PDB entry 6V8I | electron microscopy, 3.70 A resolution | chains FH and FI of the 72 polymer chains in the assembly

[Chain FH (and FI)]
Protein: Receptor Binding Protein, gp61
Organism: Staphylococcus virus 80alpha
Notes: chain FI of this document is another copy of the same molecule, construct and numbering; everything in this record applies to it too
UniProt: A4ZFC7 (A4ZFC7_9CAUD); numbering as in UniProt (aligned over 1-636)
Amino-acid sequence (636 residues; each row starts with the number of its first residue):
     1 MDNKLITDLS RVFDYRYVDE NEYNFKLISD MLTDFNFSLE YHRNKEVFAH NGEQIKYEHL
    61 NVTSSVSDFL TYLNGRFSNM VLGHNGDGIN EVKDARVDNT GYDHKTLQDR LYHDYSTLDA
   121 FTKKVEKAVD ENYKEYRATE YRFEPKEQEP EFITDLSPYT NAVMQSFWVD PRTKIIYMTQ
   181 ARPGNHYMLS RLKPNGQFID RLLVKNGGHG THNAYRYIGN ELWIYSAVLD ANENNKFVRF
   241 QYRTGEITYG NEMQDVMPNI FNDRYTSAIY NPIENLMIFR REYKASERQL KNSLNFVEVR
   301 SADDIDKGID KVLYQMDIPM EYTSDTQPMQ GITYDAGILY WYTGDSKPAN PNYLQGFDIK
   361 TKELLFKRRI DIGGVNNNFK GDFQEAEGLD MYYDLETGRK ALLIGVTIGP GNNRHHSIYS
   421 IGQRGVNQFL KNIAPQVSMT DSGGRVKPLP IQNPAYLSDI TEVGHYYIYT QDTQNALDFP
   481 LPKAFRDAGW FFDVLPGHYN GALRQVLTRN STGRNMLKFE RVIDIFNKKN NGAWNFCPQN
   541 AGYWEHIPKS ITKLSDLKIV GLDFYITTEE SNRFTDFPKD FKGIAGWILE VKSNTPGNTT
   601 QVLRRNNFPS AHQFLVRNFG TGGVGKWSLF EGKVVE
Disordered / not traced: 1-2
Metal / ion sites: Fe ion: His42, His50 (shared with 2 residues of chain FG; His42(FI), His50(FI) of chain FI)

[How chain FH and chain FI interact]
Contacting residue pairs - 240 pairs, chain FH then chain FI:
  Lys4(FH) with Ser29(FI); Thr33(FI)
  Leu5(FH) with Ser29(FI)
  Thr7(FH) with Glu22(FI); Phe25(FI); Lys26(FI); Lys367(FI), hydrogen bond
  Asp8(FH) with Glu22(FI); Tyr322(FI); Tyr353(FI), hydrogen bond; Gln355(FI); Lys367(FI), salt bridge
  Leu9(FH) with Val18(FI), hydrophobic; Glu22(FI); Phe25(FI), hydrophobic
  Arg11(FH) with Val18(FI); Asp19(FI), salt bridge; Glu22(FI), salt bridge; Ala349(FI), hydrogen bond (side chain-backbone); Asn350(FI); Pro351(FI)
  Phe13(FH) with Phe13(FI), hydrophobic
  Tyr17(FH) with Tyr17(FI); Asn21(FI)
  Asn21(FH) with Phe25(FI)
  Asn24(FH) with Phe25(FI)
  Phe25(FH) with Phe25(FI), hydrophobic
  Ile28(FH) with Ile28(FI), hydrophobic
  Met31(FH) with Leu32(FI), hydrophobic
  Phe35(FH) with Leu32(FI); Asn36(FI)
  Ser38(FH) with Arg43(FI), hydrogen bond
  His42(FH) with His42(FI), hydrogen bond; Arg43(FI)
  Glu46(FH) with Arg43(FI), salt bridge
  Ala49(FH) with Arg43(FI)
  His50(FH) with His42(FI), hydrogen bond; Arg43(FI); Ala49(FI); His50(FI), hydrogen bond
  Gln54(FH) with His42(FI); Arg43(FI), hydrogen bond (side chain-backbone); Asn44(FI); Lys45(FI); Glu46(FI), hydrogen bond (side chain-backbone); Phe48(FI), hydrogen bond (backbone-backbone); Ala49(FI)
  Ile55(FH) with Asn51(FI); Ile55(FI), hydrophobic
  Lys56(FH) with Phe48(FI); His50(FI); Asn51(FI); Gly52(FI), hydrogen bond (backbone-backbone)
  Tyr57(FH) with Ser67(FI); Thr71(FI), hydrogen bond
  His59(FH) with Thr71(FI); His113(FI)
  Leu60(FH) with Tyr102(FI), hydrophobic; His113(FI)
  Asn61(FH) with Thr117(FI)
  Val62(FH) with His113(FI); Ser116(FI)
  Ser64(FH) with Tyr112(FI), hydrogen bond
  Ser65(FH) with Phe48(FI)
  Phe69(FH) with Leu70(FI), hydrophobic; Tyr112(FI)
  Leu70(FH) with Leu70(FI), hydrophobic
  Tyr72(FH) with Gln108(FI), hydrogen bond; Tyr112(FI)
  Arg76(FH) with Asn74(FI), hydrogen bond; Phe77(FI); Ser78(FI); Gln108(FI); Asp109(FI), salt bridge
  Met80(FH) with Phe77(FI), hydrophobic
  Ile89(FH) with Ile89(FI), hydrophobic
  Arg96(FH) with Glu91(FI), salt bridge
  Thr106(FH) with Glu91(FI)
  Leu107(FH) with Glu91(FI), hydrogen bond (backbone-side chain)
  Gln108(FH) with Asp94(FI), hydrogen bond; Ala95(FI)
  Leu111(FH) with Arg110(FI); Leu111(FI), hydrophobic
  Tyr112(FH) with Asn99(FI)
  Tyr115(FH) with Asn99(FI); Arg110(FI); Leu111(FI); Asp114(FI); Leu118(FI), hydrophobic
  Asp119(FH) with Phe121(FI)
  Thr122(FH) with Phe121(FI); Thr122(FI); Val125(FI)
  Lys123(FH) with Phe121(FI)
  Val129(FH) with Val129(FI), hydrophobic
  Tyr133(FH) with Asn132(FI); Glu135(FI), hydrogen bond
  Tyr136(FH) with Tyr136(FI); Thr139(FI), hydrogen bond
  Glu140(FH) with Arg424(FI), salt bridge
  Tyr141(FH) with Thr139(FI)
  Thr173(FH) with Asn376(FI), hydrogen bond
  Ile175(FH) with Val375(FI), hydrophobic; Asn376(FI)
  Lys193(FH) with Val375(FI)
  Glu396(FH) with Arg142(FI); Glu149(FI)
  Arg399(FH) with Arg424(FI)
  Arg424(FH) with Thr139(FI); Glu140(FI), salt bridge; Arg424(FI)
  Gly425(FH) with Arg424(FI)
  Gln428(FH) with Glu151(FI), hydrogen bond; Asn427(FI), hydrogen bond; Gln428(FI)
  Phe429(FH) with Glu149(FI); Pro150(FI); Glu151(FI)
  Asn432(FH) with Glu151(FI); Phe152(FI), hydrogen bond (backbone-backbone); Lys431(FI)
  Ile433(FH) with Tyr419(FI), hydrogen bond (backbone-side chain)
  Pro435(FH) with Phe152(FI), hydrophobic
  Gln436(FH) with Gln436(FI), hydrogen bond
  Ser438(FH) with Gln436(FI), hydrogen bond
  Thr440(FH) with Val437(FI)
  Asp441(FH) with Asp155(FI); Leu156(FI); Ser157(FI), hydrogen bond; His415(FI); Gln436(FI), hydrogen bond (backbone-side chain)
  Ser442(FH) with Thr154(FI); Asp155(FI); Asn195(FI); Gln436(FI); Val437(FI), hydrogen bond (backbone-backbone)
  Gly443(FH) with Ser157(FI), hydrogen bond (backbone-side chain); Asn195(FI); Gly196(FI); Gln197(FI); Val437(FI)
  Gly444(FH) with Ser157(FI), hydrogen bond (backbone-side chain); Tyr159(FI), hydrogen bond (backbone-side chain); Val437(FI); Val463(FI); Pro496(FI)
  Arg445(FH) with Ser157(FI), hydrogen bond (backbone-side chain); Pro158(FI); Arg414(FI), hydrogen bond (side chain-backbone); His415(FI); His416(FI); Pro496(FI); Tyr499(FI)
  Val446(FH) with Pro496(FI); Gly497(FI); Tyr499(FI)
  Lys447(FH) with Tyr499(FI), hydrogen bond (backbone-side chain)
  Pro448(FH) with Tyr499(FI)
  Leu449(FH) with Pro410(FI); Asn413(FI)
  Pro450(FH) with Gly381(FI), hydrogen bond (backbone-backbone); Pro410(FI)
  Ile451(FH) with Pro410(FI)
  Gln452(FH) with Pro410(FI); Gly411(FI), hydrogen bond (side chain-backbone); Asn412(FI)
  His465(FH) with Pro496(FI); Arg504(FI)
  Tyr467(FH) with Gly497(FI); His498(FI)
  Tyr469(FH) with Asn161(FI), hydrogen bond; Asn412(FI); Tyr499(FI)
  Gln471(FH) with Asn412(FI)
  Phe491(FH) with Gly497(FI); Arg504(FI); Val522(FI), hydrophobic
  Asp493(FH) with Arg504(FI), salt bridge
  Thr508(FH) with Arg504(FI)
  Asn510(FH) with His498(FI); Val522(FI)
  Thr512(FH) with Val522(FI); Asn530(FI); Gly532(FI)
  Asn515(FH) with Asn535(FI)
  Met516(FH) with Glu520(FI); Val522(FI), hydrophobic; Asn535(FI), hydrogen bond (backbone-side chain)
  Pro538(FH) with Pro538(FI)
  Gln539(FH) with Glu520(FI), hydrogen bond; Asn535(FI); Phe536(FI)
  Asn540(FH) with Asn535(FI); Phe536(FI), hydrogen bond (backbone-backbone); Val560(FI); Ser593(FI), hydrogen bond
  Ala541(FH) with Trp534(FI); Asn535(FI); Val560(FI)
  Gly542(FH) with Val560(FI); Asn594(FI)
  Tyr543(FH) with Ala533(FI), hydrophobic; Ser593(FI)
  Trp544(FH) with Asn594(FI); Pro596(FI)
  Asp563(FH) with Ser593(FI), hydrogen bond
  Tyr565(FH) with Asn594(FI); Thr595(FI)
  Ile588(FH) with Asn594(FI)
  Arg604(FH) with Lys592(FI); Thr600(FI)
  Asn606(FH) with Asn594(FI), hydrogen bond; Asn618(FI), hydrogen bond
  Asn607(FH) with Asn618(FI)
  Phe608(FH) with Asn598(FI); Asn618(FI); Thr621(FI); Gly623(FI); Val624(FI); Gly625(FI); Lys626(FI), hydrogen bond (backbone-backbone)
  Pro609(FH) with Lys626(FI)
  His612(FH) with Ser628(FI); Phe630(FI)
  Phe614(FH) with Phe630(FI), hydrophobic
  Phe630(FH) with Phe630(FI)
  Glu631(FH) with Phe630(FI)
  Gly632(FH) with Leu629(FI); Phe630(FI)
  Lys633(FH) with Trp627(FI); Ser628(FI); Leu629(FI), hydrogen bond (backbone-backbone)
  Val634(FH) with Lys626(FI); Trp627(FI)
  Val635(FH) with Trp627(FI), hydrogen bond (backbone-backbone); Leu629(FI), hydrophobic
  Glu636(FH) with Pro578(FI); Lys579(FI), hydrogen bond (backbone-backbone); Asp580(FI); Lys626(FI)
Other interface residues (no listed pair), chain FH (128 interface residues in all): Leu39, Asn51, Glu58, Thr63, Val66, Phe77, Val92, Leu118, Val125, Glu126, Arg137, Pro194, Thr397, Met439, Arg514, Arg605
Other interface residues (no listed pair), chain FI (151 interface residues in all): Tyr15, Leu39, Tyr41, Val47, Thr106, Leu107, Ala120, Glu147, Glu321, Lys380, Met439, Leu495, Asn500, Arg521, Asn531, Phe577, Phe581, Phe614, Leu615, Val616, Gly622

[Summary]
Chain FH and chain FI form an interface of 128 and 151 residues respectively; the contacts include 49 hydrogen
bonds and 9 salt bridges. Polar pairs include Asp8(FH)-Lys367(FI), Arg11(FH)-Asp19(FI) and
Arg11(FH)-Glu22(FI). The Fe ion site is built by His42(FH) and His50(FH).
Chain FH and chain FI are both Receptor Binding Protein, gp61 (Staphylococcus virus 80alpha); the structure,
Composite atomic model of the Staphylococcus aureus phage 80alpha baseplate, was determined by electron
microscopy.
